PDB entry 6CVJ | electron microscopy, 3.20 A resolution | chains C and D of the 4 polymer chains in the assembly

Chain C:
Molecule: Tubulin beta chain
Source organism: Sus scrofa
Reference sequence: P02554 (TBB_PIG); the author numbering skips numbers that UniProt does not, so the offset changes along the chain: 1-44 = UniProt 1-44; 47-360 = UniProt 45-358; 369-455 = UniProt 359-445
Amino-acid sequence (445 residues; numbered 1 to 455; 10 numbers in that range are skipped by the numbering (no residue carries them; nothing is unmodelled there); the number before each row is that of its first residue):
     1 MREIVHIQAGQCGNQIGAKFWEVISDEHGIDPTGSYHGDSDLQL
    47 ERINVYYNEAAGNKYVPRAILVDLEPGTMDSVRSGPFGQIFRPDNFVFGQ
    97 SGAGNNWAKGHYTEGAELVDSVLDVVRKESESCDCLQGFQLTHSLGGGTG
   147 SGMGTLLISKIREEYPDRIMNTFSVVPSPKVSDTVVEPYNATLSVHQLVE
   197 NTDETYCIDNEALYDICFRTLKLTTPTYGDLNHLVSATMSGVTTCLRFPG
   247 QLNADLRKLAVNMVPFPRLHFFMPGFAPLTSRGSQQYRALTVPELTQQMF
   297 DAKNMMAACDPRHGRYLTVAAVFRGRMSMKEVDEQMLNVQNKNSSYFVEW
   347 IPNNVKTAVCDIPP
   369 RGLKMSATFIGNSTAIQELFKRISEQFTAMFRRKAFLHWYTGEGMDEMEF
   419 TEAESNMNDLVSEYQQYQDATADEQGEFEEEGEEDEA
Not modelled in the structure: 437-455
Ligand contacts:
  - GDP (guanosine-5'-diphosphate), molecule 1: G10, Q11, C12, Q15, I16, A99, N101, S140, G142, G143, G144, T145, G146, V171, D179, E183, N206, L209, Y224, L227, N228
  - GDP, molecule 2: Q247, L248, M325
UniProt features mapped onto this chain:
  - motif: M1 to I4 (MREI motif)
  - binding site (GTP): Q11, E71, S140, G144, T145, G146, N206, N228
  - binding site (Mg(2+)): E71
  - modified residue: S40 (Phosphoserine), K60 (N6-acetyllysine), S174 (Phosphoserine), T287 (Phosphothreonine), T292 (Phosphothreonine), R320 (Omega-N-methylarginine), E448 (5-glutamyl polyglutamate)
  - cross-link (Glycyl lysine isopeptide (Lys-Gly)): K60 (interchain with G-Cter in ubiquitin), K326 (interchain with G-Cter in ubiquitin)

Chain D:
Molecule: Microtubule-associated protein tau
Source organism: Homo sapiens
Amino-acid sequence (206 residues; numbered 197 to 402; the number before each row is that of its first residue):
   197 YSSPGSPGTPGSRSRTPSLPTPPTREPKKVAVVRTPPKSPSSAKSRLQTA
   247 PVPMPDLKNVKSKIGSTENLKHQPGGGRLQTAPVPMPDLKNVKSKIGSTE
   297 NLKHQPGGGRLQTAPVPMPDLKNVKSKIGSTENLKHQPGGGRLQTAPVPM
   347 PDLKNVKSKIGSTENLKHQPGGGNKKIETHKLTFRENAKAKTDHGAEIVY
   397 KSPVVS
Not modelled in the structure: 197-255, 268-402
From the paper describing this entry:
  - post-translational modification sites: S262 (citing earlier work)

How chain C and chain D interact:
Residue-residue contacts (9):
  F399(C) - N265(D)
  R400(C) - N265(D)
  R400(C) - L266(D)
  R400(C) - K267(D)
  R401(C) - S262(D)  hydrogen bond (side chain-backbone)
  R401(C) - L266(D)
  K402(C) - G261(D)
  K402(C) - E264(D)  salt bridge
  K402(C) - N265(D)
Also at the interface, not in a pair above, chain C (5 interface residues in all): E415
Also at the interface, not in a pair above, chain D (7 interface residues in all): T263

Overview:
Chain C and chain D form an interface of 5 and 7 residues respectively, with 1 hydrogen bond and 1 salt
bridge. Polar contacts include K402(C)-E264(D) and R401(C)-S262(D). Chain C binds GDP. UniProt lists 8
GTP-binding residues and Mg2+-binding residue E71(C) on chain C. The paper reports a modification site at
S262(D).
Here chain C is Tubulin beta chain (Sus scrofa) and chain D is Microtubule-associated protein tau (Homo
sapiens). Entry 6CVJ (Model of synthetic tau (four tandem repeats of first repeat sequence) bound to the
microtubule) was determined by electron microscopy (same publication as 6CVN).
